Entry 4X4I (X-ray diffraction, 2.80 A resolution); this record covers chains B and F of the 6 polymer chains in the assembly.

[Chain B]
Name: Regulatory protein
From: Enterobacter sp. RFL1396
UniProt: Q8GGH0 (Q8GGH0_9ENTR); residue numbers follow UniProt; this construct covers 1-79
Sequence (82 residues; row label = number of the first residue in the row; numbers below 1 keep their minus sign (Gly-2 is residue -2)):
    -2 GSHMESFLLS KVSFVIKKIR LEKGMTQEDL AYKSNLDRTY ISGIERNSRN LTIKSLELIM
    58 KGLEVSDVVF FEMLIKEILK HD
Not modelled in the structure: -2 to 1, 79
Differences from the reference sequence: expression tag (-2 to 0)

[Chain F]
Molecule: 35-nt DNA strand
Sequence (35 nucleotides; numbered 1 to 35; the number before each row is that of its first residue):
     1 ATGTTGACTA TAATCACACG GACTATAAGT CACAT
From the paper describing this entry:
  - conformationally variable residues: DT24, DA25

[How chain B and chain F interact]
Pairs across the interface (12):
  Arg17(B) - DC17(F)  salt bridge to the phosphate
  Thr23(B) - DA16(F)  phosphate contact
  Thr23(B) - DC17(F)  phosphate contact
  Gln24(B) - DC17(F)  hydrogen bond to the phosphate
  Gln24(B) - DA18(F)  hydrogen bond to the phosphate
  Arg35(B) - DC17(F)  base contact
  Arg35(B) - DA18(F)  hydrogen bond to the base
  Thr36(B) - DC19(F)  base contact
  Ser39(B) - DA18(F)  hydrogen bond to the phosphate
  Arg43(B) - DA18(F)  sugar contact
  Arg43(B) - DC19(F)  salt bridge to the phosphate
  Thr49(B) - DA27(F)  sugar contact
Also at the interface, not in a pair above, chain B (11 interface residues in all): Lys14, Leu18, Asn44
Also at the interface, not in a pair above, chain F (6 interface residues in all): DG20

[Summary]
11 residues of chain B face 6 of chain F across their interface; the contacts include 4 hydrogen bonds and 2
salt bridges. Among the polar pairs are Arg35(B)-DA18(F), Gln24(B)-DC17(F) and Gln24(B)-DA18(F). The paper
reports conformational variability at DT24(F) and DA25(F).
Here chain B is Regulatory protein (Enterobacter sp. RFL1396) and chain F is a 35-nt DNA strand. Entry 4X4I
(RADIATION DAMAGE TO THE NUCLEOPROTEIN COMPLEX C.Esp1396I: DOSE (DWD) 44.6 MGy) was determined by X-ray
diffraction (same publication as 4X4B, 4X4C, 4X4D, 4X4E, 4X4F, 4X4G and 4X4H).
